Entry 1DE4 (X-ray diffraction, 2.80 A resolution); this record covers chains A and C of the 6 polymer chains in the assembly.

Chain A:
Name: Hemochromatosis protein
Organism: Homo sapiens
Notes: fragment: ectodomain
Reference sequence: Q30201 (HFE_HUMAN); residues 1-275 here correspond to UniProt positions 23-297 (UniProt number = residue number + 22)
Amino-acid sequence (275 residues; numbered 1 to 275; the number before each row is that of its first residue):
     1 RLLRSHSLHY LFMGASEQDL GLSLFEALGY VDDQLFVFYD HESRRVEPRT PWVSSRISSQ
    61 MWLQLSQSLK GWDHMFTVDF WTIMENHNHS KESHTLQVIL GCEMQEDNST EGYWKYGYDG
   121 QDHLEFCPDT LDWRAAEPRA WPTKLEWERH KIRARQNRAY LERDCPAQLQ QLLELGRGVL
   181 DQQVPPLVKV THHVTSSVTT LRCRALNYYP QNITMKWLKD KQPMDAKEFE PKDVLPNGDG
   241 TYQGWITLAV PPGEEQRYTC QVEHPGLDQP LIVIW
Not modelled in the structure: 1-3
Disulfides: Cys102-Cys165, Cys203-Cys260
Small-molecule neighbours: N-acetylglucosamine (NAG; 2-acetamido-2-deoxy-beta-D-glucopyranose): Arg149, His150, Lys151

Chain C:
Name: Transferrin receptor
Organism: Homo sapiens
Notes: fragment: ectodomain
Reference sequence: P02786 (TFR1_HUMAN); numbering as in UniProt (aligned over 121-760)
Amino-acid sequence (640 residues; numbered 121 to 760; the number before each row is that of its first residue):
   121 RLYWDDLKRK LSEKLDSTDF TSTIKLLNEN SYVPREAGSQ KDENLALYVE NQFREFKLSK
   181 VWRDQHFVKI QVKDSAQNSV IIVDKNGRLV YLVENPGGYV AYSKAATVTG KLVHANFGTK
   241 KDFEDLYTPV NGSIVIVRAG KITFAEKVAN AESLNAIGVL IYMDQTKFPI VNAELSFFGH
   301 AHLGTGDPYT PGFPSFNHTQ FPPSRSSGLP NIPVQTISRA AAEKLFGNME GDCPSDWKTD
   361 STCRMVTSES KNVKLTVSNV LKEIKILNIF GVIKGFVEPD HYVVVGAQRD AWGPGAAKSG
   421 VGTALLLKLA QMFSDMVLKD GFQPSRSIIF ASWSAGDFGS VGATEWLEGY LSSLHLKAFT
   481 YINLDKAVLG TSNFKVSASP LLYTLIEKTM QNVKHPVTGQ FLYQDSNWAS KVEKLTLDNA
   541 AFPFLAYSGI PAVSFCFCED TDYPYLGTTM DTYKELIERI PELNKVARAA AEVAGQFVIK
   601 LTHDVELNLD YERYNSQLLS FVRDLNQYRA DIKEMGLSLQ WLYSARGDFF RATSRLTTDF
   661 GNAEKTDRFV MKKLNDRVMR VEYHFLSPYV SPKESPFRHV FWGSGSHTLP ALLENLKLRK
   721 QNNGAFNETL FRNQLALATW TIQGAANALS GDVWDIDNEF
Not modelled in the structure: 121, 757-760
Disulfides: Cys353-Cys363, Cys556-Cys558
Covalently attached groups: N-acetylglucosamine (NAG) linked to Asn317
Metal / ion sites: Ca2+: Thr310, Phe313, Glu465, Glu468

How chain A and chain C interact:
Pairs across the interface (39; chain A residue first):
  Leu22(A) - Ser616(C)
  Leu22(A) - Leu619(C)  hydrophobic
  Leu22(A) - Ser620(C)
  Leu22(A) - Arg623(C)
  Ser23(A) - Leu619(C)
  Gln60(A) - Asn662(C)
  Leu63(A) - Thr657(C)
  Gln64(A) - Thr658(C)  hydrogen bond
  Gln67(A) - Ser654(C)
  Gln67(A) - Thr657(C)
  Gln67(A) - Thr658(C)
  Lys70(A) - Phe650(C)
  Gly71(A) - Phe650(C)
  His74(A) - Asn615(C)
  His74(A) - Leu619(C)
  His74(A) - Arg646(C)
  His74(A) - Phe650(C)
  Met75(A) - Arg646(C)
  Val78(A) - Leu619(C)  hydrophobic
  Val78(A) - Val622(C)  hydrophobic
  Val78(A) - Tyr643(C)  hydrophobic
  Trp81(A) - Leu619(C)  hydrophobic
  Trp81(A) - Val622(C)  hydrophobic
  Trp81(A) - Arg623(C)
  Trp81(A) - Asn626(C)
  Thr82(A) - Arg629(C)
  Thr82(A) - Tyr643(C)
  Glu85(A) - Arg629(C)  salt bridge
  Glu85(A) - Ala630(C)
  Asn86(A) - Arg629(C)  hydrogen bond
  Glu146(A) - Arg629(C)  salt bridge
  Glu146(A) - Gln640(C)  hydrogen bond
  Trp147(A) - Gln640(C)
  His150(A) - Gln640(C)
  His150(A) - Trp641(C)
  His150(A) - Ser644(C)  hydrogen bond
  Arg153(A) - Gln640(C)  hydrogen bond
  Gln156(A) - Asp648(C)  hydrogen bond
  Gln156(A) - Arg651(C)
Other interface residues (no listed pair), chain A (23 interface residues in all): Gly21, Thr77, Ile152

Overview:
Chain A and chain C form an interface of 23 and 21 residues respectively; the contacts include 6 hydrogen
bonds and 2 salt bridges. Polar contacts include Glu85(A)-Arg629(C), Glu146(A)-Arg629(C) and
Gln64(A)-Thr658(C). Chain A binds N-acetylglucosamine. Covalently linked N-acetylglucosamine: at Asn317(C).
Here chain A is Hemochromatosis protein and chain C is Transferrin receptor, both from Homo sapiens. Entry
1DE4 (Hemochromatosis protein hfe complexed with transferrin receptor) was determined by X-ray diffraction.
